Entry 8Q3E (X-ray diffraction, 2.17 A resolution); this record covers chains BBB and JJJ of the 11 polymer chains in the assembly.

# Chain BBB
Protein: Histone H4
Source organism: Homo sapiens
UniProtKB: P62805 (H4_HUMAN); residues 16-102 here correspond to UniProt positions 17-103 (UniProt number = residue number + 1)
Chain sequence (87 residues; each row starts with the number of its first residue):
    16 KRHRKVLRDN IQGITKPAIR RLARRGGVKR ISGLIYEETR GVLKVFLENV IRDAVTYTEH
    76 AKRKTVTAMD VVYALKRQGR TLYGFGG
Unresolved in the structure: 16-20
Curated features (UniProtKB/Swiss-Prot):
  - DNA-binding region: Lys16 to Lys20
  - modified residue: Lys16 (N6-(2-hydroxyisobutyryl)lysine), Lys20 (N6,N6,N6-trimethyllysine), Lys31 (N6-(2-hydroxyisobutyryl)lysine), Lys44 (N6-(2-hydroxyisobutyryl)lysine), Ser47 (Phosphoserine), Tyr51 (Phosphotyrosine), Lys59 (N6-(2-hydroxyisobutyryl)lysine), Lys77 (N6-(2-hydroxyisobutyryl)lysine), Lys79 (N6-(2-hydroxyisobutyryl)lysine), Thr80 (Phosphothreonine), Tyr88 (Phosphotyrosine), Lys91 (N6-(2-hydroxyisobutyryl)lysine)
  - cross-link (Glycyl lysine isopeptide (Lys-Gly)): Lys20 (interchain with G-Cter in SUMO2), Lys31 (interchain with G-Cter in SUMO2), Lys59 (interchain with G-Cter in SUMO2), Lys79 (interchain with G-Cter in SUMO2), Lys91 (interchain with G-Cter in SUMO2)

# Chain JJJ
Molecule: 145-nt DNA strand
Source organism: Homo sapiens
Sequence (145 nucleotides; row label = number of the first residue in the row; numbers below 1 keep their minus sign (DA-72 is residue -72)):
   -72 ATCAATATCC ACCTGCAGAT ACTACCAAAA GTGTATTTGG AAACTGCTCC ATCAAAAGGC
   -12 ATGTTCAGCT GATTCAGCTG AACATGCCTT TTGATGGAGC AGTTTCCAAA TACACTTTTG
    48 GTAGTATCTG CAGGTGGATA TTGAT

# Interface between chain BBB and chain JJJ
Residue-residue contacts - 14 pairs, chain BBB then chain JJJ:
  Val21(BBB) with DT16(JJJ), phosphate contact
  Arg23(BBB) with DT16(JJJ), sugar contact
  Arg35(BBB) with DA8(JJJ), salt bridge to the phosphate
  Arg45(BBB) with DG7(JJJ), hydrogen bond to the sugar; DA8(JJJ), phosphate contact
  Ile46(BBB) with DG7(JJJ), sugar contact; DA8(JJJ), hydrogen bond to the phosphate
  Ser47(BBB) with DG7(JJJ), phosphate contact
  Gly48(BBB) with DG7(JJJ), hydrogen bond to the phosphate
  Arg78(BBB) with DC27(JJJ), phosphate contact
  Lys79(BBB) with DG26(JJJ), phosphate contact; DC27(JJJ), hydrogen bond to the phosphate
  Thr80(BBB) with DG26(JJJ), sugar contact; DC27(JJJ), hydrogen bond to the phosphate
Other interface residues (no listed pair), chain BBB (13 interface residues in all): Arg39, Lys44, Lys77
Other interface residues (no listed pair), chain JJJ (9 interface residues in all): DT6, DA9, DT17, DA28

# Overview
The interface between chain BBB and chain JJJ involves 13 residues on one side and 9 on the other; the
contacts include 5 hydrogen bonds and 1 salt bridge. Polar pairs include Arg45(BBB)-DG7(JJJ),
Ile46(BBB)-DA8(JJJ) and Gly48(BBB)-DG7(JJJ).
Chain BBB is Histone H4 and chain JJJ is a 145-nt DNA strand, both from Homo sapiens; the structure, High
Resolution Structure of Nucleosome Core with Bound Foamy Virus GAG Peptide, was determined by X-ray
diffraction (same publication as 8Q36, 8Q3M and 8Q3X).
